PDB entry 8RC2 | electron microscopy, 3.10 A resolution | chains D and H of the 11 polymer chains in the assembly

# Chain D
Molecule: CRISPR type AFERR-associated protein Csf2
Organism: Klebsiella pneumoniae
Notes: engineered mutation(s): 6xHis-tag
UniProt: A0A333ESG5 (A0A333ESG5_KLEPN); numbering as in UniProt (aligned over 1-343)
Sequence (350 residues; numbered 1 to 350; the number before each row is that of its first residue):
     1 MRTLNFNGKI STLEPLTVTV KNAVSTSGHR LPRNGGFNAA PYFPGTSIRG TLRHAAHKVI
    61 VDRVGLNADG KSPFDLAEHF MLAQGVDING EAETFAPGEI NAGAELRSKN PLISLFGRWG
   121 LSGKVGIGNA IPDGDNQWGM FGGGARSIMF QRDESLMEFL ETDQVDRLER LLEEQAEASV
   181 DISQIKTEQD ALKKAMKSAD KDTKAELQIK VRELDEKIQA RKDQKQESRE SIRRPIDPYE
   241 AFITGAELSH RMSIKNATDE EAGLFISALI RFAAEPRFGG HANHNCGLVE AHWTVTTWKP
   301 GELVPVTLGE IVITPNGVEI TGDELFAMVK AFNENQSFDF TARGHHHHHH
Disordered / not traced: 197-203, 342-350
Sequence notes: expression tag (344-350)

# Chain H
Molecule: crRNA
Organism: Klebsiella pneumoniae
Sequence (61 nucleotides; row label = number of the first residue in the row; numbers below 1 keep their minus sign (U-6 is residue -6)):
    -6 UUAUCGGCGA GACCGGGAUG CACCUCCCGA AGGGUCUCGG UGUUUCCCCU GCGUGCGGGG
    54 G
Disordered / not traced: 31-54

# Chain D / chain H interface
Residue-residue contacts (51; chain D residue first):
  Val18(D) - C20(H)  phosphate contact
  Thr19(D) - C19(H)  base contact
  Thr19(D) - C20(H)  hydrogen bond to the phosphate
  Lys21(D) - C19(H)  base contact
  Thr46(D) - C19(H)  hydrogen bond to the phosphate
  Ser47(D) - U18(H)  hydrogen bond to the phosphate
  Ser47(D) - C19(H)  hydrogen bond to the phosphate
  Arg49(D) - C17(H)  salt bridge to the phosphate
  Gly50(D) - U18(H)  sugar contact
  Thr51(D) - U18(H)  hydrogen bond to the base
  Arg53(D) - C16(H)  hydrogen bond to the phosphate
  Arg53(D) - C17(H)  salt bridge to the phosphate
  His54(D) - U18(H)  stacking on the base
  Ala83(D) - U18(H)  phosphate contact
  Gln84(D) - C16(H)  sugar contact
  Gln84(D) - C17(H)  sugar contact
  Gln84(D) - U18(H)  phosphate contact
  Gly85(D) - C16(H)  hydrogen bond to the sugar
  Phe95(D) - C14(H)  base contact
  Phe95(D) - A15(H)  base contact
  Phe116(D) - C16(H)  sugar contact
  Gly117(D) - C16(H)  sugar contact
  Arg118(D) - A15(H)  hydrogen bond to the sugar
  Arg118(D) - C16(H)  sugar contact
  Trp119(D) - A15(H)  base contact
  Trp119(D) - C16(H)  hydrogen bond to the sugar
  Gly120(D) - A15(H)  hydrogen bond to the sugar
  Leu121(D) - A15(H)  sugar contact
  Ser122(D) - A15(H)  sugar contact
  Ser122(D) - C16(H)  phosphate contact
  Gly123(D) - C16(H)  hydrogen bond to the phosphate
  Gly144(D) - G25(H)  phosphate contact
  Ala145(D) - A23(H)  sugar contact
  Ala145(D) - A24(H)  sugar contact
  Ala145(D) - G25(H)  hydrogen bond to the phosphate
  Arg146(D) - A23(H)  hydrogen bond to the base
  Arg146(D) - A24(H)  phosphate contact
  Ser147(D) - A24(H)  hydrogen bond to the phosphate
  Arg152(D) - A24(H)  hydrogen bond to the base
  Arg152(D) - G26(H)  sugar contact
  Arg233(D) - G25(H)  base contact
  Arg233(D) - G26(H)  base contact
  Arg234(D) - A23(H)  base contact
  Ile236(D) - A23(H)  base contact
  Gly279(D) - C20(H)  phosphate contact
  Gly280(D) - C20(H)  hydrogen bond to the phosphate
  Gly280(D) - C21(H)  phosphate contact
  His281(D) - C21(H)  hydrogen bond to the phosphate
  Ala282(D) - C21(H)  hydrogen bond to the phosphate
  Asn283(D) - G22(H)  phosphate contact
  Asn283(D) - A23(H)  hydrogen bond to the phosphate
Also at the interface, not in a pair above, chain D (40 interface residues in all): Thr17, Pro44, Thr94, Asp153, Pro235

# Summary
40 residues of chain D and 13 residues of chain H are in contact, with 19 hydrogen bonds, 2 salt bridges and 1
aromatic stacking contact. Polar contacts include Thr51(D)-U18(H), Arg146(D)-A23(H) and Arg152(D)-A24(H).
Here chain D is CRISPR type AFERR-associated protein Csf2 and chain H is crRNA, both from Klebsiella
pneumoniae. Entry 8RC2 (DNA bound type IV-A3 CRISPR effector complex from K. pneumoniae) was determined by
electron microscopy together with 8RC3, 8RFJ, 8S35, 8S36 and 8S37 from the same study.
